Entry 7QZA (X-ray diffraction, 2.70 A resolution); this record covers chains A and C of the 4 polymer chains in the assembly.

# Chain A (and C)
Name: Dyp-type peroxidase family protein
Organism: Pseudomonas putida
Notes: chain C of this document is another copy of the same molecule, construct and numbering; everything in this record applies to it too
UniProt: Q88HV5 (Q88HV5_PSEPK); numbering as in UniProt (aligned over 1-287)
Sequence (287 residues; row label = number of the first residue in the row):
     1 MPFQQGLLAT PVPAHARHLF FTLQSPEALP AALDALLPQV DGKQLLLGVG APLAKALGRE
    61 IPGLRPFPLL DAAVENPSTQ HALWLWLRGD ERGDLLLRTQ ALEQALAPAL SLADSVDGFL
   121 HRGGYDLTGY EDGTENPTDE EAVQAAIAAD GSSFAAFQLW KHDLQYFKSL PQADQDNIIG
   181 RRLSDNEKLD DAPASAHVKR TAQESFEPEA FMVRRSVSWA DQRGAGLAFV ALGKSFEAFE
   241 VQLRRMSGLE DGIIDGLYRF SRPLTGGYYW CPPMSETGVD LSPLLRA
Not modelled in the structure: 1-2, 286-287
Construct notes: variant Y125 (His in Q88HV5), K188 (Glu in Q88HV5)
Bound ions: heme Fe near H197 (its only coordinating residue here)
Ligand contacts: heme (HEM): D126, Y130, E131, D132, G133, T134, E135, Q158, W160, H162, I179, R181, K188, H197, V198, T201, A202, Q203, M212, R214, L227, F229, F239, Q242, L243, M246, L257, S261
What the authors report for this chain:
  - heme coordination: H197

# How chain A and chain C interact
Contacting residue pairs - 32 pairs, chain A then chain C:
  H15(A) with H15(C), hydrogen bond
  E91(A) with L120(C); H121(C); R122(C), hydrogen bond (side chain-backbone)
  R92(A) with R92(C); D117(C), salt bridge; F119(C); A220(C)
  G93(A) with F119(C); H121(C)
  D94(A) with H121(C), salt bridge; R122(C), salt bridge
  L96(A) with A220(C), hydrophobic
  L97(A) with H121(C); L127(C)
  Q104(A) with Q165(C), hydrogen bond
  D117(A) with R92(C), salt bridge
  F119(A) with R92(C); G93(C)
  L120(A) with E91(C)
  H121(A) with E91(C); G93(C); D94(C), salt bridge; L97(C)
  R122(A) with E91(C), hydrogen bond (backbone-side chain); D94(C), salt bridge
  L127(A) with L97(C)
  L164(A) with L97(C), hydrophobic
  A220(A) with R92(C); L96(C), hydrophobic
  Q222(A) with Q222(C)
  A225(A) with L96(C), hydrophobic
Other interface residues (no listed pair), chain A (21 interface residues in all): Q100, G118, Q165
Other interface residues (no listed pair), chain C (20 interface residues in all): Q100, Q104, G118, L164

# In short
21 residues of chain A face 20 of chain C across their interface, with 4 hydrogen bonds and 6 salt bridges.
Among the polar pairs are R92(A)-D117(C), D94(A)-H121(C) and D94(A)-R122(C). Ligands of chain A: heme. The
paper reports heme coordination by H197(A).
Chain A and chain C are both Dyp-type peroxidase family protein (Pseudomonas putida); the structure, Crystal
structure of a DyP-type peroxidase 29E4 variant from Pseudomonas putida, was determined by X-ray diffraction,
deposited together with 7QYQ and 7QYZ.
